Entry 1OO9 (solution NMR); this record covers chains A and B.

# Chain A
Molecule: Stromelysin-1
Source organism: Homo sapiens
Notes: EC 3.4.24.17; fragment: catalytic domain
UniProt: P08254 (MMP3_HUMAN); residues 83-250 here correspond to UniProt positions 100-267 (UniProt number = residue number + 17)
Sequence (168 residues; row label = number of the first residue in the row):
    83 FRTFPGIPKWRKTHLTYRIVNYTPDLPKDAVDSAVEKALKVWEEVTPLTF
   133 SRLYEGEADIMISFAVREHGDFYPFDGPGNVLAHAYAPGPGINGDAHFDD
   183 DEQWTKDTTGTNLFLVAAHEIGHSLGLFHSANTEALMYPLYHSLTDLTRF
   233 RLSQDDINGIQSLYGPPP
UniProt features mapped onto this chain:
  - active site: Glu202
  - binding site (Ca(2+)): Asp107, Asp141, Asp158, Gly159, Gly161, Val163, Gly173, Asn175, Asp177, Asp181, Asp182, Glu184
  - binding site (Zn(2+)): His151, Asp153, His166, His179, His201, His205, His211

# Chain B
Molecule: Metalloproteinase inhibitor 1
Source organism: Homo sapiens
Notes: fragment: n-terminal domain
UniProt: P01033 (TIMP1_HUMAN); residues 301-426 here correspond to UniProt positions 24-149 (UniProt number = residue number - 277)
Sequence (126 residues; each row starts with the number of its first residue):
   301 CTCVPPHPQTAFCNSDLVIRAKFVGTPEVNQTTLYQRYEIKMTKMYKGFQ
   351 ALGDAADIRFVYTPAMESVCGYFHRSHNRSEEFLIAGKLQDGLLHITTCS
   401 FVAPWNSLSLAQRRGFTKTYTVGCEE
UniProt features mapped onto this chain:
  - region (Involved in metalloproteinase-binding): Cys301 to Val304, Glu367, Ser368
  - binding site (Zn(2+)): Cys301
  - site: Leu334 (Involved in metalloproteinase-binding)
  - glycosylation (N-linked (GlcNAc...) asparagine): Asn330 (complex), Asn378
Cystine bridges: Cys301-Cys370, Cys303-Cys399, Cys313-Cys424

# Chain A / chain B interface
Pairs across the interface (35; chain A residue first):
  Thr85(A) with Thr333(B)
  Phe86(A) with Thr333(B)
  Phe154(A) with Leu334(B); Tyr335(B)
  Tyr155(A) with Leu334(B); Pro364(B); Ala365(B); Val369(B)
  Asn162(A) with Cys303(B); Val304(B); Pro306(B)
  Val163(A) with Cys303(B); Cys370(B); Thr397(B); Cys399(B)
  Leu164(A) with Thr302(B); Val304(B)
  Ala165(A) with Cys301(B); Thr302(B)
  His166(A) with Val369(B)
  Ala167(A) with Ser368(B)
  Tyr168(A) with Val369(B)
  Val198(A) with Thr302(B)
  His201(A) with Cys301(B); Thr302(B)
  His205(A) with Cys301(B); Ser368(B)
  His211(A) with Cys301(B); Glu367(B)
  Pro221(A) with Cys301(B); Thr302(B); Cys303(B); Thr398(B)
  Leu222(A) with Cys303(B)
  Tyr223(A) with Cys303(B)
Interface residues without a listed pair, chain A (20 interface residues in all): Ala169, Tyr220
Interface residues without a listed pair, chain B (19 interface residues in all): Pro305, Met366

# Summary
The interface between chain A and chain B involves 20 residues on one side and 19 on the other. UniProt lists
active-site residue Glu202(A), 12 Ca2+-binding residues and 7 Zn2+-binding residues on chain A; Zn2+-binding
residue Cys301(B) on chain B.
Here chain A is Stromelysin-1 and chain B is Metalloproteinase inhibitor 1, both from Homo sapiens. Entry 1OO9
(Orientation in Solution of MMP-3 Catalytic Domain and N-TIMP-1 from Residual Dipolar Couplings) was
determined by solution NMR.
